7AQQ - chains Z and e of the 21 polymer chains in the assembly; structure by electron microscopy, 3.06 A resolution.

[Chain Z]
Molecule: NADH dehydrogenase [ubiquinone] 1 alpha subcomplex subunit 13-A
Source organism: Arabidopsis thaliana
UniProtKB: Q8RWA7 (NDADA_ARATH); residues 1-143 here = UniProt positions 1-143
Sequence (143 residues; each row starts with the number of its first residue):
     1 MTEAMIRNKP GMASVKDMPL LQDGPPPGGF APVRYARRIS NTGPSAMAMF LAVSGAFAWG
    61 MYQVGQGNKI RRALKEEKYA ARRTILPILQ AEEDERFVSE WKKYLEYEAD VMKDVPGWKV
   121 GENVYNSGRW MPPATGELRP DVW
Not modelled in the structure: 1-45
Ligand contacts: phosphatidylethanolamine (PTY): Phe50, Val53, Ser54, Phe57

[Chain e]
Molecule: NADH dehydrogenase [ubiquinone] iron-sulfur protein 5-B
Source organism: Arabidopsis thaliana
UniProtKB: Q9LZI6 (NDS5B_ARATH); residues 1-83 here = UniProt positions 1-83
Sequence (83 residues; each row starts with the number of its first residue):
     1 MASGWGITGN KGRCYDFWMD FSECMSHCRE PKDCTLLRED YLECLHHSKE FQRRNRIYKE
    61 EQRKLRAASR KGEETGDGTH THH
Not modelled in the structure: 1, 67-83
Disulfide bonds: Cys24-Cys34
Curated features (UniProtKB/Swiss-Prot):
  - motif: Cys14 to Cys24 (Cx9C motif 1), Cys34 to Cys44 (Cx9C motif 2)

[How chain Z and chain e interact]
Residue-residue contacts - 39 pairs, chain Z then chain e:
  Tyr104(Z) - Arg54(e)
  Tyr107(Z) - Glu61(e)  hydrogen bond
  Glu108(Z) - Ile57(e)
  Asp110(Z) - Lys64(e)
  Val111(Z) - Glu61(e)
  Val111(Z) - Lys64(e)  hydrogen bond (backbone-side chain)
  Met112(Z) - Ile57(e)  hydrophobic
  Met112(Z) - Glu60(e)
  Asp114(Z) - Glu60(e)
  Asp114(Z) - Lys64(e)  salt bridge
  Val115(Z) - Arg56(e)
  Val115(Z) - Glu60(e)
  Trp118(Z) - Arg53(e)
  Trp118(Z) - Ile57(e)  hydrophobic
  Gly121(Z) - Arg53(e)
  Val124(Z) - Glu43(e)
  Val124(Z) - Lys49(e)
  Val124(Z) - Arg53(e)
  Tyr125(Z) - Phe17(e)  hydrophobic
  Tyr125(Z) - Asp40(e)
  Tyr125(Z) - Glu43(e)  hydrogen bond
  Tyr125(Z) - Cys44(e)
  Asn126(Z) - Leu36(e)  hydrogen bond (side chain-backbone)
  Asn126(Z) - Glu39(e)
  Asn126(Z) - Asp40(e)  hydrogen bond (backbone-side chain)
  Ser127(Z) - Leu37(e)
  Ser127(Z) - Asp40(e)  hydrogen bond
  Arg129(Z) - Asp16(e)  salt bridge
  Arg129(Z) - Phe17(e)
  Met131(Z) - Phe17(e)  hydrophobic
  Met131(Z) - Cys44(e)  hydrophobic
  Pro133(Z) - Glu50(e)
  Pro133(Z) - Arg54(e)
  Ala134(Z) - His47(e)
  Ala134(Z) - Glu50(e)  hydrogen bond (backbone-side chain)
  Ala134(Z) - Phe51(e)  hydrophobic
  Ala134(Z) - Arg54(e)  hydrogen bond (backbone-side chain)
  Thr135(Z) - Phe51(e)
  Arg139(Z) - Ile7(e)
Also at the interface, not in a pair above, chain Z (23 interface residues in all): Lys113, Glu122, Pro132
Also at the interface, not in a pair above, chain e (22 interface residues in all): Thr8, Arg13

[Overview]
The interface between chain Z and chain e involves 23 residues on one side and 22 on the other, with 8
hydrogen bonds and 2 salt bridges. Polar pairs include Asp114(Z)-Lys64(e), Arg129(Z)-Asp16(e) and
Tyr107(Z)-Glu61(e). Bound to chain Z: phosphatidylethanolamine.
Chain Z is NADH dehydrogenase [ubiquinone] 1 alpha subcomplex subunit 13-A and chain e is NADH dehydrogenase
[ubiquinone] iron-sulfur protein 5-B, both from Arabidopsis thaliana; the structure, Cryo-EM structure of
Arabidopsis thaliana Complex-I (membrane core), was determined by electron microscopy together with 7AQR,
7AQW, 7AR7, 7AR8, 7AR9, 7ARB, 7ARC and 7ARD from the same study.
